Entry 3KGF (X-ray diffraction, 2.00 A resolution); this record covers chains A and B.

# Chain A (and B)
Molecule: Probable 3-deoxy-D-arabino-heptulosonate 7-phosphate synthase AroG
Source organism: Mycobacterium tuberculosis
Notes: EC 2.5.1.54; chain B of this document is another copy of the same molecule, construct and numbering; everything in this record applies to it too
UniProtKB: O53512 (O53512_MYCTU); numbering as in UniProt (aligned over 1-462)
Amino-acid sequence (464 residues; each row starts with the number of its first residue; numbers below 1 keep their minus sign (Gly-1 is residue -1)):
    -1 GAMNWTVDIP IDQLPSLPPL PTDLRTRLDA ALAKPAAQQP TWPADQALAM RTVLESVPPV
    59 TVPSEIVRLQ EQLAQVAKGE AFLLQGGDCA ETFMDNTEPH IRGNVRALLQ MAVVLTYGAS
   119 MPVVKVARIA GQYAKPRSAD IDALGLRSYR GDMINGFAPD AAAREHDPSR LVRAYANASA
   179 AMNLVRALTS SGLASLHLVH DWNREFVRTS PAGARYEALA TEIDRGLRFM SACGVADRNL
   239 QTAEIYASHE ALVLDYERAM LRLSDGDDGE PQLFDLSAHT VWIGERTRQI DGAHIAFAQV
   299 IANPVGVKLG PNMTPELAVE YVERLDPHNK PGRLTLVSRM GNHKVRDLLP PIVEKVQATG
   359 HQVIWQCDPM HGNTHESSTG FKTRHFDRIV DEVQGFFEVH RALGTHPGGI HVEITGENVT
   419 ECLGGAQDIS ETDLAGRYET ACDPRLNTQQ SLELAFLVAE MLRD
Disordered / not traced: -1 to 1, 11-15, 265-268 (chain B: -1 to 0, 10-14, 376-378)
Construct notes: expression tag (-1 to 0)
Bound ions: Mn2+: Cys87, His369, Glu411, Asp441
Residues lining bound ligands:
  - phenylalanine (PHE), molecule 1: Pro8, Asp10, Val51, Val55, Tyr173
  - phenylalanine (PHE), molecule 2: Phe91, Met92, Asn94, Arg171, Ala174, Asn175, Ala178
  - tryptophan (TRP): Leu107, Ala110, Val111, Thr114, Lys123, Ala192, Ser193, Leu194, Val197, Ala230, Cys231, Asn237, Leu238, Thr240, Ala241
Swiss-Prot annotation at these positions:
  - binding site (Mn(2+)): Cys87, His369, Glu411, Asp441
  - binding site (phosphoenolpyruvate): Arg126, Glu283, Arg284, Lys306, Arg337
Reported in the primary citation:
  - binding site for phenylalanine: Trp3, Arg23, Val55, Pro56, Phe91, Arg171, Tyr173, Ala174, Asn175, Ala178, Arg256
  - binding site for tryptophan: Leu107, Val111, Lys123, Ala192, Leu194, Val197, Asn237, Thr240, Ala241
  - binding site for phosphate ion: Glu283, Lys306, Arg337
  - conformationally variable residues (helix shift, loop rearrangement, order/disorder transition, side-chain flip): Met1 to Asp10, Pro16 to Asp27, Glu96, Arg100, Val111, Arg135 to Leu144, Arg171, Ser189, Gly190, Leu194, Gly232 to Ala241, Asp263 to Glu268
  - self-association interface (contacts with another copy of this molecule): Trp3 to Asp10
  - allosteric site: Arg171, Leu194
  - mutagenesis - L194A: decreased catalytic activity

# How chain A and chain B interact
Residue-residue contacts (77):
  Trp3(A) - Asp6(B)
  Trp3(A) - Ile7(B)  hydrogen bond (backbone-backbone)
  Thr4(A) - Thr4(B)
  Thr4(A) - Val5(B)
  Thr4(A) - Asp6(B)
  Val5(A) - Thr4(B)
  Val5(A) - Val5(B)  hydrogen bond (backbone-backbone)
  Val5(A) - Ile7(B)  hydrophobic
  Val5(A) - Met48(B)  hydrophobic
  Asp6(A) - Asn2(B)
  Asp6(A) - Trp3(B)
  Asp6(A) - Thr4(B)  hydrogen bond
  Asp6(A) - Ser167(B)
  Ile7(A) - Asn2(B)
  Ile7(A) - Trp3(B)  hydrogen bond (backbone-backbone)
  Ile7(A) - Ser167(B)
  Ile7(A) - Val170(B)  hydrophobic
  Ile7(A) - Arg171(B)
  Pro8(A) - Met1(B)
  Pro8(A) - Asn2(B)
  Pro8(A) - Arg171(B)
  Ile9(A) - Met1(B)  hydrogen bond (backbone-backbone)
  Ile9(A) - Asn2(B)
  Ile9(A) - Trp3(B)
  Asp10(A) - Met1(B)
  Asp10(A) - Arg171(B)
  Ser54(A) - Thr95(B)
  Pro56(A) - Asn94(B)
  Pro56(A) - Ile99(B)  hydrophobic
  Pro56(A) - Ala178(B)
  Pro57(A) - Glu96(B)
  Pro57(A) - Asn181(B)
  Val58(A) - Asn181(B)  hydrogen bond (backbone-side chain)
  Val60(A) - Leu182(B)  hydrophobic
  Val60(A) - Ala185(B)  hydrophobic
  Val60(A) - Ser189(B)
  Ser62(A) - Ser189(B)  hydrogen bond (side chain-backbone)
  Glu63(A) - Ala185(B)
  Glu63(A) - Ser189(B)
  Met92(A) - Asp6(B)
  Met92(A) - Pro8(B)  hydrophobic
  Asn94(A) - Pro56(B)
  Thr95(A) - Ser54(B)
  Glu96(A) - Pro57(B)
  Ile99(A) - Pro56(B)  hydrophobic
  Ser167(A) - Asn2(B)
  Ser167(A) - Trp3(B)
  Val170(A) - Trp3(B)
  Arg171(A) - Trp3(B)
  Arg171(A) - Thr4(B)  hydrogen bond (side chain-backbone)
  Arg171(A) - Asp6(B)  salt bridge
  Tyr173(A) - Ala178(B)
  Ala174(A) - Trp3(B)  hydrophobic
  Ser177(A) - Ala178(B)
  Ser177(A) - Asn181(B)
  Ala178(A) - Pro56(B)
  Ala178(A) - Tyr173(B)
  Ala178(A) - Ser177(B)
  Met180(A) - Asn181(B)
  Asn181(A) - Pro57(B)  hydrogen bond (side chain-backbone)
  Asn181(A) - Val58(B)  hydrogen bond (side chain-backbone)
  Asn181(A) - Ser177(B)
  Asn181(A) - Met180(B)
  Asn181(A) - Asn181(B)  hydrogen bond (backbone-side chain)
  Asn181(A) - Arg184(B)  hydrogen bond
  Leu182(A) - Val60(B)  hydrophobic
  Arg184(A) - Asn181(B)  hydrogen bond
  Arg184(A) - Arg184(B)
  Arg184(A) - Ala185(B)
  Ala185(A) - Glu63(B)
  Ala185(A) - Arg184(B)
  Ser189(A) - Val60(B)
  Ser189(A) - Ser62(B)  hydrogen bond (backbone-side chain)
  Ser189(A) - Glu63(B)
  Arg236(A) - Arg236(B)
  Arg236(A) - Asn237(B)  hydrogen bond
  Asn237(A) - Arg236(B)  hydrogen bond
Other interface residues (no listed pair), chain A (39 interface residues in all): Ala179, Leu186, Ser188, Asp263
Other interface residues (no listed pair), chain B (40 interface residues in all): Arg66, Arg100, Ala174, Leu186, Ser188, Arg260
From the paper, about this interface:
  - specific contacts: Arg171(A)-Asp6(B) (salt bridge), Ser189(A)-Ser62(B), Arg236(A)-Asn237(B) (hydrogen bond)

# Summary
39 residues of chain A and 40 residues of chain B are in contact; the contacts include 16 hydrogen bonds and 1
salt bridge. Among the polar pairs are Arg171(A)-Asp6(B), Asp6(A)-Thr4(B) and Val58(A)-Asn181(B). The paper
describes a salt bridge between Arg171(A) and Asp6(B); a contact between Ser189(A) and Ser62(B); a hydrogen
bond between Arg236(A) and Asn237(B). From the paper: a binding site for phenylalanine at Trp3(A), Arg23(A)
and Val55(A) among others; L194A of chain A reduces catalytic activity.
Chain A and chain B are both Probable 3-deoxy-D-arabino-heptulosonate 7-phosphate synthase AroG (Mycobacterium
tuberculosis); the structure, The structure of 3-deoxy-D-arabino-heptulosonate 7-phosphate synthase from
Mycobacterium tuberculosis complexed with phenylalanine and tryptophan, was determined by X-ray diffraction,
deposited together with 3NUD, 3NUE and 3NV8.
